3A9E - chains A and B of the 3 polymer chains in the assembly; structure by X-ray diffraction, 2.75 A resolution.

Chain A:
Protein: Retinoic acid receptor RXR-alpha
Organism: Mus musculus
Notes: fragment: Ligand Binding Domain
UniProtKB: P28700 (RXRA_MOUSE); numbering as in UniProt (aligned over 228-467)
Sequence (240 residues; each row starts with the number of its first residue):
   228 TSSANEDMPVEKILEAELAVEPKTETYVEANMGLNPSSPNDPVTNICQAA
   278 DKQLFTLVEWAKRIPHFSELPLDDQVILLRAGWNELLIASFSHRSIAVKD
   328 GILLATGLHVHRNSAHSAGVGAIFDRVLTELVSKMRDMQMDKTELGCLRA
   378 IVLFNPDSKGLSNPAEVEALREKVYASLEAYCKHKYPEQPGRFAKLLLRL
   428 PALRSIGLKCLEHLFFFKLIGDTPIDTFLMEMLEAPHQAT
Unresolved in the structure: 228-229, 251-264, 462-467
Small-molecule neighbours: 754 ((2E,4E,6Z)-3-methyl-7-(5,5,8,8-tetramethyl-3-propoxy-5,6,7,8-tetrahydronaphthalen-2-yl)octa-2,4,6-trienoic acid): Val270, Ile273, Cys274, Ala276, Ala277, Gln280, Trp310, Asn311, Leu314, Ile315, Phe318, Arg321, Leu331, Ala332, Val347, Ile350, Val354, Cys437, His440, Leu441
UniProt features mapped onto this chain:
  - region: Arg353 to Gly373 (Required for nuclear export)
  - binding site (9-cis-retinoate): Arg321, Ala332
  - binding site (all-trans-retinoate): Arg321, Ala332
  - modified residue (Phosphoserine): Ser264, Ser265
  - mutagenesis: Ser265 (S265A: No effect on constiuitive phosphorylation but loss of stress-induced phosphorylation. No effect on RXRA transcriptional activity), Phe455 to Leu456 (Abolishes interaction with ASXL1 and NCOA1), Met459 to Leu460 (Abolishes interaction with ASXL1 and NCOA1)
Reported in the primary citation:
  - contacts within the chain: Glu244-Arg376 (salt bridge), Glu371-Arg419 (salt bridge)
  - higher-order assembly contacts with a neighbouring Retinoic acid receptor alpha: Arg353 to Lys361, Glu395 to Lys410, Pro417 to Leu435
  - binding site for 754: Trp310, Leu314, Arg321, Ala332, Leu441
  - conformationally variable residues (order/disorder transition, side-chain flip): Thr251 to Pro263, Phe442, Phe443

Chain B:
Protein: Retinoic acid receptor alpha
Organism: Homo sapiens
Notes: fragment: Ligand Binding Domain
UniProtKB: P10276 (RARA_HUMAN); residue numbers follow UniProt; this construct covers 153-421
Sequence (269 residues; numbered 153 to 421; the number before each row is that of its first residue):
   153 MSKESVRNDRNKKKKEVPKPECSESYTLTPEVGELIEKVRKAHQETFPAL
   203 CQLGKYTTNNSSEQRVSLDIDLWDKFSELSTKCIIKTVEFAKQLPGFTTL
   253 TIADQITLLKAACLDILILRICTRYTPEQDTMTFSDGLTLNRTQMHNAGF
   303 GPLTDLVFAFANQLLPLEMDDAETGLLSAICLICGDRQDLEQPDRVDMLQ
   353 EPLLEALKVYVRKRRPSRPHMFPKMLMKITDLRSISAKGAERVITLKMEI
   403 PGSMPPLIQEMLENSEGLD
Unresolved in the structure: 153-176, 416-421
Small-molecule neighbours: retinoic acid (REA): Phe199, Trp225, Phe228, Leu231, Ser232, Cys235, Leu266, Leu269, Ile270, Ile273, Arg276, Phe286, Ser287, Gly301, Phe302, Leu305, Gly391, Arg394, Val395, Leu398, Ile410, Leu414
UniProt features mapped onto this chain:
  - region: Ser154 to Pro182 (Hinge), Gly404 to Gly419 (Required for binding corepressor NCOR1)
  - motif: Ile254 to Ile258 (UBR5-degron), Pro408 to Asn416 (9aaTAD)
  - binding site (all-trans-retinoate): Cys235, Ser287
  - modified residue (Phosphoserine): Ser219, Ser369
  - cross-link (Glycyl lysine isopeptide (Lys-Gly)): Lys166 (interchain with G-Cter in SUMO), Lys171 (interchain with G-Cter in SUMO), Lys399 (interchain with G-Cter in SUMO)
  - mutagenesis: Ser154 (S154A: No effect on PKB/AKT1-mediated phosphorylation. No repression of transactivation), Ser157 (S157A: No effect on PKB/AKT1-mediated phosphorylation. Repressed transactivation), Lys166 (K166R: Cytoplasmic in the absence of ATRA and reduced transcriptional activity in the presence of ATRA. Low sumoylation levels in the presence of ATRA; when associated with R-399 ...), Lys171 (K171R: Cytoplasmic in the absence of ATRA and reduced transcriptional activity in the presence of ATRA. Low sumoylation levels in the presence of ATRA; when associated with R-399 ...), Ser219 (S219A: No effect on heterodimerization with RARA. On ATRA treatment, localizes to the nucleus, and increased protein levels; when associated with A-369 ...), Val240 (V240A: Abolished ubiquitination and degradation by UBR5), Ile254 (I254A: Reduced ubiquitination and degradation by UBR5), Ile258 (I258A: Reduced ubiquitination and degradation by UBR5), Ser369 (S369A: No effect on heterodimerization with RARA. On ATRA treatment, localizes to the nucleus, and increased protein levels; when associated with A-219 ...), Ile396 (I396E: Abrogates interaction with NCOR1 or NCOR2. Increased affinity for NCOR1 and NCOR2 in the presence of BMS493 ...), Lys399 (K399R: In the absence of ATRA, abolishes sumoylation and is mainly nuclear. In the presence of ATRA, some sumoylation, cytoplasmic location, reduced transcriptional activity and no SENP6 binding ...), Leu409 to Ile410 (Abolishes interaction with ASXL1 and NCOA1), 3 further mutagenesis entries in UniProt
Reported in the primary citation:
  - contacts within the chain: Asp267-Arg339 (salt bridge), Glu325-Arg367 (salt bridge)
  - higher-order assembly contacts with a neighbouring Retinoic acid receptor RXR-alpha: Cys336 to Gln340, Asp349 to Arg364, Pro371 to Lys380

Interface between chain A and chain B:
Contacting residue pairs - 23 pairs, chain A then chain B:
  Lys361(A) with Gly337(B); Asp338(B), salt bridge
  Glu399(A) with His372(B), hydrogen bond (backbone-side chain)
  Tyr402(A) with Pro375(B), hydrophobic; Met379(B)
  Glu406(A) with Lys360(B); Arg364(B), salt bridge
  Pro417(A) with Glu357(B); Lys360(B), hydrogen bond (backbone-side chain)
  Gly418(A) with Glu357(B), hydrogen bond (backbone-side chain)
  Phe420(A) with Pro375(B), hydrophobic
  Ala421(A) with Leu378(B), hydrophobic
  Leu424(A) with Pro375(B), hydrophobic; Met379(B)
  Leu425(A) with Gln352(B); Leu356(B), hydrophobic
  Arg426(A) with Asp338(B), salt bridge
  Leu427(A) with Met379(B), hydrophobic; Thr382(B)
  Pro428(A) with Thr382(B)
  Arg431(A) with Thr382(B); Asp383(B), salt bridge; Ser386(B)
Interface residues without a listed pair, chain A (18 interface residues in all): Asp384, Glu395, Ala403, Leu435
Interface residues without a listed pair, chain B (17 interface residues in all): Phe374, Lys376, Arg385

In short:
The interface between chain A and chain B involves 18 residues on one side and 17 on the other; the contacts
include 3 hydrogen bonds and 4 salt bridges. Polar pairs include Lys361(A)-Asp338(B), Glu406(A)-Arg364(B) and
Arg426(A)-Asp338(B). From the paper: a binding site for 754 at Trp310(A), Leu314(A) and Arg321(A) among
others; conformational variability at Thr251(A), Phe442(A) and Phe443(A).
Here chain A is Retinoic acid receptor RXR-alpha (Mus musculus) and chain B is Retinoic acid receptor alpha
(Homo sapiens). Entry 3A9E (Crystal structure of a mixed agonist-bound RAR-alpha and antagonist-bound
RXR-alpha heterodimer ligand binding domains) was determined by X-ray diffraction.
